Entry 3E2H (X-ray diffraction, 3.80 A resolution); this record covers chains A and C of the 4 polymer chains in the assembly.

== Chain A ==
Name: H-2 class I histocompatibility antigen, L-D alpha chain
Organism: Mus musculus
UniProtKB: P01897 (HA1L_MOUSE); residues 1-175 here correspond to UniProt positions 25-199 (UniProt number = residue number + 24)
Amino-acid sequence (175 residues; each row starts with the number of its first residue):
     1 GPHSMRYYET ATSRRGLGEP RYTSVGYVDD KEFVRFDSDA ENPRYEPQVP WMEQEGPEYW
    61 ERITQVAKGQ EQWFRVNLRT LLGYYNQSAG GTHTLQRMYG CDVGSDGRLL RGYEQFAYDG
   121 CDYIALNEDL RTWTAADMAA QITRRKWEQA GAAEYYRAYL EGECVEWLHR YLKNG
Differences from the reference sequence: engineered mutation Tyr8 (Phe32 in P01897), Thr12 (Val36 in P01897), Arg15 (Pro39 in P01897), Thr23 (Ile47 in P01897), Asp30 (Asn54 in P01897), Val49 (Ala73 in P01897), Val66 (Ile90 in P01897), Arg97 (Trp121 in P01897), Arg131 (Lys155 in P01897)
Swiss-Prot annotation at these positions:
  - glycosylation: Asn86 (N-linked (GlcNAc...) asparagine)
Cystine bridges: Cys101-Cys164

== Chain C ==
Name: M67 TCR beta chain
Organism: Mus musculus
Amino-acid sequence (110 residues; row label = number of the first residue in the row; note: 7 numbers in that range are skipped by the numbering (no residue carries them; nothing is unmodelled there)):
     2 AAVTQSPRNK VAVTGEKVTL SCNQTNNHNN MYWYRQDTGH ELRLIYYSYG AGSTEKGDIP
    62 DG
    65 YKASRPSQEN FSLTLESATP SQTSVYFCAS GGGG
   105 TLYFGAGTRL SVLS
Cystine bridges: Cys23-Cys92

== Interface between chain A and chain C ==
Residue-residue contacts - 7 pairs, chain A then chain C:
  Gln72(A) with Tyr50(C); Ser54(C)
  Arg75(A) with Ala52(C), hydrogen bond (side chain-backbone); Gly53(C), hydrogen bond (side chain-backbone)
  Val76(A) with Asn30(C); Gly51(C)
  Arg79(A) with Ala52(C), hydrogen bond (side chain-backbone)
Also at the interface, not in a pair above, chain A (7 interface residues in all): Gly69, Asn77, Tyr155
Also at the interface, not in a pair above, chain C (7 interface residues in all): Gly98

== Overview ==
Chain A and chain C each contribute 7 residues to their interface; the contacts include 3 hydrogen bonds.
Polar pairs include Arg75(A)-Ala52(C), Arg75(A)-Gly53(C) and Arg79(A)-Ala52(C).
Chain A is H-2 class I histocompatibility antigen, L-D alpha chain and chain C is M67 TCR beta chain, both
from Mus musculus; the structure, Structure of the m67 high-affinity mutant of the 2C TCR in complex with
Ld/QL9, was determined by X-ray diffraction together with 3E3Q from the same study.
